Entry 3JCM (electron microscopy, 3.80 A resolution); this record covers chains K and D of the 34 polymer chains in the assembly.

Chain K:
Protein: U4/U6 small nuclear ribonucleoprotein PRP3
Source organism: Saccharomyces cerevisiae S288c
Reference sequence: Q03338 (PRP3_YEAST); numbering as in UniProt (aligned over 1-469)
Sequence (469 residues; row label = number of the first residue in the row):
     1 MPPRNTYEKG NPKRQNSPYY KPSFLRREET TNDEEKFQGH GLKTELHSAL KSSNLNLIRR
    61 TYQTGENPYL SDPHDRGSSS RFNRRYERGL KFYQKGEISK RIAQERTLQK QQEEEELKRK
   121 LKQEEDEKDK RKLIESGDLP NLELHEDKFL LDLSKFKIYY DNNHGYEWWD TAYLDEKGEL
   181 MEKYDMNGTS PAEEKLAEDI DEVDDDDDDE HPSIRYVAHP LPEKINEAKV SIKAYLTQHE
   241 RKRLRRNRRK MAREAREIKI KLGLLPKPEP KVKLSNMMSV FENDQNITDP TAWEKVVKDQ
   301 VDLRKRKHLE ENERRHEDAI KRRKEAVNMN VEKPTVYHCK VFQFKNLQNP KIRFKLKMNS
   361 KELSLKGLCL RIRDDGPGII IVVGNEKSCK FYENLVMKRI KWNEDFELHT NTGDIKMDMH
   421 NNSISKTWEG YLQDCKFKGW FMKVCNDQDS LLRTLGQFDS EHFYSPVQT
Disordered / not traced: 1-139, 175-216, 226-231, 467-469
Small-molecule neighbours: M7M (N,N,7-trimethylguanosine 5'-(trihydrogen diphosphate)): Lys-324, Asn-359, Glu-362, Leu-363, Phe-391

Chain D:
Molecule: SNR6 snRNA
Source organism: Saccharomyces cerevisiae S288c
Sequence (112 nucleotides; numbered 1 to 112; the number before each row is that of its first residue):
     1 GUUCGCGAAG UAACCCUUCG UGGACAUUUG GUCAAUUUGA AACAAUACAG AGAUGAUCAG
    61 CAGUUCCCCU GCAUAAGGAU GAACCGUUUU ACAAAGAGAU UUAUUUCGUU UU
Disordered / not traced: 1-43, 53-55, 88-107, 112
Small-molecule neighbours: M7M (N,N,7-trimethylguanosine 5'-(trihydrogen diphosphate)): U80, G81, A82

Chain K / chain D interface:
Residue-residue contacts (44; chain K residue first):
  Lys-242(K) with C66(D), salt bridge to the phosphate
  Arg-246(K) with U65(D), phosphate contact
  Arg-253(K) with G63(D), hydrogen bond to the sugar
  Pro-270(K) with C61(D), sugar contact
  Lys-271(K) with C61(D), hydrogen bond to the sugar; A62(D), sugar contact
  Asn-276(K) with G60(D), phosphate contact; C61(D), hydrogen bond to the phosphate
  Ser-279(K) with G60(D), sugar contact
  Val-280(K) with G60(D), sugar contact
  His-308(K) with G71(D), base contact
  Asn-312(K) with G71(D), hydrogen bond to the base; C72(D), hydrogen bond to the sugar
  Arg-315(K) with G71(D), base contact; C72(D), hydrogen bond to the base; A73(D), sugar contact
  His-316(K) with C72(D), sugar contact; A73(D), salt bridge to the phosphate
  Ala-319(K) with U74(D), phosphate contact
  Pro-350(K) with A83(D), base contact; C84(D), base contact
  Lys-351(K) with A83(D), hydrogen bond to the base
  Arg-353(K) with C84(D), base contact; C85(D), hydrogen bond to the base
  Phe-354(K) with A82(D), base contact; A83(D), phosphate contact
  Lys-355(K) with A82(D), salt bridge to the phosphate
  Lys-357(K) with G86(D), salt bridge to the phosphate
  Met-358(K) with A82(D), base contact
  Glu-362(K) with A82(D), hydrogen bond to the base
  Arg-371(K) with C85(D), hydrogen bond to the base
  Lys-387(K) with G77(D), phosphate contact
  Asn-394(K) with U80(D), phosphate contact
  Arg-399(K) with U80(D), salt bridge to the phosphate; G81(D), salt bridge to the phosphate
  Glu-407(K) with A83(D), hydrogen bond to the base
  Leu-408(K) with A83(D), base contact
  His-409(K) with A83(D), base contact
  Asp-414(K) with A83(D), base contact
  Phe-441(K) with G86(D), base contact; U87(D), phosphate contact
  Met-442(K) with C85(D), base contact; G86(D), phosphate contact
  Lys-443(K) with U87(D), hydrogen bond to the phosphate
Interface residues without a listed pair, chain K (39 interface residues in all): Arg-249, Lys-273, Leu-309, Arg-323, Asn-359, Asp-374, Trp-440
Interface residues without a listed pair, chain D (22 interface residues in all): A59, U64, A79

Overview:
39 residues of chain K face 22 of chain D across their interface; the contacts include 12 hydrogen bonds and 6
salt bridges. Polar contacts include Asn-312(K)/G71(D), Arg-315(K)/C72(D) and Lys-351(K)/A83(D). Compound M7M
is bound between chain K and chain D.
Chain K is U4/U6 small nuclear ribonucleoprotein PRP3 and chain D is SNR6 snRNA, both from Saccharomyces
cerevisiae S288c; the structure, Cryo-EM structure of the spliceosomal U4/U6.U5 tri-snRNP, was determined by
electron microscopy.
